Entry 3KLF (X-ray diffraction, 3.15 A resolution); this record covers chains A and B of the 4 polymer chains in the assembly.

Chain A:
Protein: Reverse transcriptase/ribonuclease H
Source organism: Human immunodeficiency virus type 1
Notes: EC 2.7.7.49, 2.7.7.7, 3.1.26.4
Reference sequence: P03366 (POL_HV1B1); residues 1-555 here correspond to UniProt positions 600-1154 (UniProt number = residue number + 599)
Amino-acid sequence (557 residues; each row starts with the number of its first residue; numbers below 1 keep their minus sign (Met-1 is residue -1)):
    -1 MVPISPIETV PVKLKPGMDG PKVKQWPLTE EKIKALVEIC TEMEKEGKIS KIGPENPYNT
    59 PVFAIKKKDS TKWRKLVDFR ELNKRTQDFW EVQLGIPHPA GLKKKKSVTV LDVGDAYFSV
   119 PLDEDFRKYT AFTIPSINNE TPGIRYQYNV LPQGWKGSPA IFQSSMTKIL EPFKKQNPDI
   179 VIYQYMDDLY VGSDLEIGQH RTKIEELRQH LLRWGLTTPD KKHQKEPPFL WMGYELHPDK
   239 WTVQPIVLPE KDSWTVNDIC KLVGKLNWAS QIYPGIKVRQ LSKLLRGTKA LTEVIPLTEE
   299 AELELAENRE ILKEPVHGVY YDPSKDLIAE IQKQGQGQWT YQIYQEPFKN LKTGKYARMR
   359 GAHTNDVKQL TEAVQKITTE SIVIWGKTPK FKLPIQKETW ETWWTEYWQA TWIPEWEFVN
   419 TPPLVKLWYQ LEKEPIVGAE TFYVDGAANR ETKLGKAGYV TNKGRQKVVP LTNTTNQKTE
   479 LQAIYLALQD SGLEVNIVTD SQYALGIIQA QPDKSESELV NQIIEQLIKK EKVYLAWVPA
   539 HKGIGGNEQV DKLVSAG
Unresolved in the structure: -1 to 1, 555
Sequence notes: expression tag (-1 to 0); engineered mutation Cys258 (Gln857 in P03366), Ser280 (Cys879 in P03366)
Bound ions: Mg2+ site 1: Asp110, Val111, Asp185 (together with ZP4); Mg2+ site 2: Asp443, Asp498
Residues lining bound ligands: ZP4 ([[[[(2R,3S,4R,5R)-5-(6-aminopurin-9-yl)-3,4-dihydroxy-oxolan-2-yl]methoxy-hydroxy-phosphoryl]oxy-hydroxy-phosphoryl]oxy-hydroxy-phosphoryl] [(2S,3S,5R)-3-azido-5-(5-methyl-2,4-dioxo-pyrimidin-1-yl)oxolan-2-yl]methyl hydrogen phosphate): Lys65, Arg72, Asp110, Val111, Gly112, Asp113, Ala114, Tyr115, Phe116, Gln151, Met184, Asp185, Lys219, Lys220, His221
Swiss-Prot annotation at these positions:
  - region: Phe227 to His235 (RT 'primer grip')
  - motif: Trp398 to Trp414 (Tryptophan repeat motif)
  - binding site (Mg(2+)): Asp110, Asp185, Asp186, Asp443, Glu478, Asp498, Asp549
  - site: Trp401 (Essential for RT p66/p51 heterodimerization), Trp414 (Essential for RT p66/p51 heterodimerization), Phe440, Tyr441 (Cleavage)

Chain B:
Protein: p51 RT
Source organism: Human immunodeficiency virus type 1
Reference sequence: P03366 (POL_HV1B1); residues 1-428 here correspond to UniProt positions 600-1027 (UniProt number = residue number + 599)
Amino-acid sequence (444 residues; row label = number of the first residue in the row; numbers below 1 keep their minus sign (Met-15 is residue -15)):
   -15 MAHHHHHHAL EVLFQGPISP IETVPVKLKP GMDGPKVKQW PLTEEKIKAL VEICTEMEKE
    45 GKISKIGPEN PYNTPVFAIK KKDSTKWRKL VDFRELNKRT QDFWEVQLGI PHPAGLKKKK
   105 SVTVLDVGDA YFSVPLDEDF RKYTAFTIPS INNETPGIRY QYNVLPQGWK GSPAIFQSSM
   165 TKILEPFKKQ NPDIVIYQYM DDLYVGSDLE IGQHRTKIEE LRQHLLRWGL TTPDKKHQKE
   225 PPFLWMGYEL HPDKWTVQPI VLPEKDSWTV NDIQKLVGKL NWASQIYPGI KVRQLSKLLR
   285 GTKALTEVIP LTEEAELELA ENREILKEPV HGVYYDPSKD LIAEIQKQGQ GQWTYQIYQE
   345 PFKNLKTGKY ARMRGAHTND VKQLTEAVQK ITTESIVIWG KTPKFKLPIQ KETWETWWTE
   405 YWQATWIPEW EFVNTPPLVK LWYQ
Unresolved in the structure: -15 to 2, 218-230
Sequence notes: expression tag (-15 to 0); engineered mutation Ser280 (Cys879 in P03366)
Swiss-Prot annotation at these positions:
  - region: Phe227 to His235 (RT 'primer grip')
  - motif: Trp398 to Trp414 (Tryptophan repeat motif)
  - binding site (Mg(2+)): Asp110, Asp185, Asp186
  - site (Essential for RT p66/p51 heterodimerization): Trp401, Trp414

How chain A and chain B interact:
Pairs across the interface (108; chain A residue first):
  Val8(A) with Glu53(B)
  Pro9(A) with Glu53(B)
  Gln85(A) with Glu53(B), hydrogen bond (side chain-backbone)
  Phe87(A) with Pro52(B)
  Trp88(A) with Lys20(B); Val21(B); Lys22(B); Pro52(B), hydrogen bond (backbone-backbone); Asn54(B); Pro55(B); Asn57(B), hydrogen bond; Thr131(B); Arg143(B)
  Val90(A) with Pro140(B), hydrophobic; Gly141(B), hydrogen bond (backbone-backbone)
  Leu92(A) with Pro133(B), hydrophobic; Asn137(B)
  Gly93(A) with Asn137(B), hydrogen bond (backbone-side chain)
  Ile94(A) with Asn137(B)
  Pro95(A) with Asn136(B); Asn137(B)
  His96(A) with Asn136(B), hydrogen bond (backbone-side chain)
  Gly99(A) with Asn136(B)
  Ile159(A) with Pro52(B), hydrophobic
  Ser162(A) with Pro52(B)
  Thr165(A) with Pro140(B)
  Glu169(A) with Lys49(B), salt bridge
  Ile180(A) with Glu138(B)
  Tyr181(A) with Asn136(B), hydrogen bond; Glu138(B)
  Gln182(A) with Glu138(B), hydrogen bond (backbone-backbone); Pro140(B)
  Arg358(A) with Glu396(B), salt bridge
  Gln373(A) with Glu396(B); Thr397(B), hydrogen bond; Thr400(B); Trp401(B)
  Thr377(A) with Thr400(B)
  Ile380(A) with Leu26(B); Thr27(B)
  Val381(A) with Pro25(B), hydrophobic; Asn136(B), hydrogen bond (backbone-backbone); Asn137(B)
  Ile382(A) with Ile135(B); Asn136(B)
  Trp383(A) with Ile135(B)
  Gly384(A) with Thr27(B); Glu28(B), hydrogen bond (backbone-backbone); Ile135(B)
  Trp402(A) with Lys331(B), hydrogen bond (backbone-side chain); Asp364(B)
  Tyr405(A) with Lys331(B)
  Trp406(A) with Lys331(B); Asn418(B), hydrogen bond; Pro420(B); Pro421(B)
  Gln407(A) with Lys331(B), hydrogen bond (backbone-side chain); Pro392(B); Ile393(B); Gln394(B); Val417(B); Asn418(B), hydrogen bond; Thr419(B)
  Ala408(A) with Lys331(B); Trp337(B), hydrophobic; Asp364(B); Pro392(B), hydrogen bond (backbone-backbone); Ile393(B)
  Thr409(A) with Lys331(B); Asp364(B)
  Trp410(A) with Asn363(B); Trp401(B); Tyr405(B)
  Pro412(A) with Trp401(B), hydrophobic
  Glu432(A) with Lys259(B), salt bridge
  Pro433(A) with Asn255(B); Thr290(B)
  Ile434(A) with Thr290(B)
  Val435(A) with Thr290(B)
  Thr439(A) with Leu289(B)
  Tyr441(A) with Gln258(B); Lys287(B); Leu289(B)
  Thr459(A) with Thr286(B)
  Asn460(A) with Thr286(B); Lys287(B)
  Asn494(A) with Leu289(B)
  Val496(A) with Leu289(B), hydrophobic
  Gln500(A) with Leu422(B)
  Gly504(A) with Pro420(B)
  Tyr532(A) with Asn255(B), hydrogen bond; Lys259(B); Leu289(B), hydrophobic
  Trp535(A) with Val423(B), hydrophobic
  Val536(A) with Gln258(B)
  Pro537(A) with Gly262(B); Asn265(B)
  Lys540(A) with Asn265(B), hydrogen bond; Val276(B)
  Gly541(A) with Ser280(B)
  Ile542(A) with Gln258(B); Val261(B), hydrophobic; Leu283(B), hydrophobic
  Gly543(A) with Leu283(B); Arg284(B); Gly285(B)
  Gly544(A) with Thr286(B)
  Gln547(A) with Thr286(B)
Other interface residues (no listed pair), chain A (66 interface residues in all): Asp86, Gln91, Ala158, Gln161, Thr376, Gly436, Val458, Gln507, Ala534
Other interface residues (no listed pair), chain B (63 interface residues in all): Tyr56, Thr139, Val254, Ala288, Thr362, Val365, Leu368

Overview:
The interface between chain A and chain B involves 66 residues on one side and 63 on the other, with 18
hydrogen bonds and 3 salt bridges. Polar pairs include Glu169(A)-Lys49(B), Arg358(A)-Glu396(B) and
Glu432(A)-Lys259(B). Bound to chain A: compound ZP4.
Here chain A is Reverse transcriptase/ribonuclease H and chain B is p51 RT, both from Human immunodeficiency
virus type 1. Entry 3KLF (Crystal structure of wild-type HIV-1 Reverse Transcriptase crosslinked to a DSDNA
with a bound excision product ...) was determined by X-ray diffraction, deposited together with 3KLE, 3KLG,
3KLH and 3KLI.
